Entry 3TXS (X-ray diffraction, 1.81 A resolution); this record covers chains B and D of the 4 polymer chains in the assembly.

# Chain B (and D)
Molecule: Terminase DNA packaging enzyme small subunit
Source organism: Aeromonas phage 44RR2.8t
Notes: chain D of this document is another copy of the same molecule, construct and numbering; everything in this record applies to it too
UniProtKB: Q6U9F0 (Q6U9F0_9CAUD); residue numbers follow UniProt; this construct covers 25-115
Sequence (94 residues; each row starts with the number of its first residue):
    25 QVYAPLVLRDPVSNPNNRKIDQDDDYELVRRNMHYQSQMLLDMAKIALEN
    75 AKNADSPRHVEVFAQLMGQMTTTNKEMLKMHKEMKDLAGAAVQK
Unresolved in the structure: 115-118 (chain D: 114-118)
Construct notes: expression tag (116-118)

# How chain B and chain D interact
Pairs across the interface (13):
  L72(B) - L30(D)  hydrophobic
  E73(B) - A28(D)
  E73(B) - P29(D)
  E73(B) - L30(D)  hydrogen bond (side chain-backbone)
  K76(B) - Q25(D)
  K76(B) - Y27(D)
  K76(B) - A28(D)  hydrogen bond (side chain-backbone)
  K76(B) - P29(D)
  K76(B) - L30(D)
  N77(B) - Q25(D)
  N77(B) - V26(D)
  N77(B) - Y27(D)  hydrogen bond (side chain-backbone)
  D79(B) - Q25(D)
Interface residues without a listed pair, chain B (7 interface residues in all): L65, K69
Interface residues without a listed pair, chain D (7 interface residues in all): L32

# Overview
The chain B/chain D interface involves 7 residues from each chain, with 3 hydrogen bonds. Among the polar
pairs are E73(B)-L30(D), K76(B)-A28(D) and N77(B)-Y27(D).
Chain B and chain D are both Terminase DNA packaging enzyme small subunit (Aeromonas phage 44RR2.8t); the
structure, Crystal Structure of phage 44RR small terminase gp16, was determined by X-ray diffraction together
with 3TXQ from the same study.
